PDB entry 2P6T | X-ray diffraction, 2.90 A resolution | chains B and D of the 8 polymer chains in the assembly

Chain B (and D):
Name: Transcriptional regulator, LRP/AsnC family
Source organism: Neisseria meningitidis
Notes: chain D of this document is another copy of the same molecule, construct and numbering; everything in this record applies to it too
UniProt: Q9K0L9 (Q9K0L9_NEIMB); residues 1-160 here correspond to UniProt positions 28-187 (UniProt number = residue number + 27)
Amino-acid sequence (162 residues; row label = number of the first residue in the row; numbers below 1 keep their minus sign (Gly-1 is residue -1)):
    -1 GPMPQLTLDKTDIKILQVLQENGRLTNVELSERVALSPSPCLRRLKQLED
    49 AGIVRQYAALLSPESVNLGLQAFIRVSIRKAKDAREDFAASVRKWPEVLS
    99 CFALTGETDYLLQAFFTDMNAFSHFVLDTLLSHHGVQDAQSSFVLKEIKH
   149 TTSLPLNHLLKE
Unresolved in the structure: -1 to 2, 160 (chain D: -1 to 2, 159-160)
Modified / non-standard residues: Mse1 (selenomethionine); Mse117 (selenomethionine; parent Met)
Construct notes: cloning artifact (-1 to 0); modified residue (1, 117)
Ion coordination: Ca2+ site 1: Asp107 (together with leucine) (shared with Asp136(D) of chain D); Ca2+ site 2: Asn118 (shared with 1 residue of chain G)
Ligand contacts:
  - leucine (LEU), molecule 1: Ala101, Leu102, Thr103, Gly104, Thr106, Asp107
  - leucine (LEU), molecule 2: Val124, Leu125, Leu129, Asp136, Ala137, Gln138, Ser139

How chain B and chain D interact:
Contacting residue pairs (12; chain B residue first):
  Lys78(B) - Arg77(D)
  Lys78(B) - Leu129(D)  hydrogen bond (side chain-backbone)
  Lys78(B) - Ser130(D)
  Lys78(B) - His131(D)  hydrogen bond (side chain-backbone)
  Lys78(B) - Val134(D)
  Arg83(B) - Leu125(D)  hydrogen bond (side chain-backbone)
  Thr103(B) - Ser139(D)
  Thr103(B) - Phe141(D)
  Gly104(B) - Gln138(D)
  Gly104(B) - Ser139(D)
  Glu105(B) - Gln138(D)
  Asp107(B) - Asp136(D)
Other interface residues (no listed pair), chain D (11 interface residues in all): Ala137

Overview:
Chain B and chain D form an interface of 6 and 11 residues respectively; the contacts include 3 hydrogen
bonds. Among the polar pairs are Lys78(B)-Leu129(D), Lys78(B)-His131(D) and Arg83(B)-Leu125(D). Bound to chain
B: leucine.
Chain B and chain D are both Transcriptional regulator, LRP/AsnC family (Neisseria meningitidis); the
structure, CRYSTAL STRUCTURE OF TRANSCRIPTIONAL REGULATOR NMB0573 and L-LEUCINE COMPLEX FROM NEISSERIA
MENINGITIDIS, was determined by X-ray diffraction, deposited together with 2P5V and 2P6S.
